PDB entry 7Z1X | X-ray diffraction, 1.86 A resolution | chains A and D of the 6 polymer chains in the assembly

[Chain A]
Molecule: Gasdermin-D
Organism: Homo sapiens
UniProt: P57764 (GSDMD_HUMAN); numbering as in UniProt; present here: 1-173, 185-246, 273-484
Sequence (447 residues; numbered 1 to 484; 37 numbers in that range are skipped by the numbering (no residue carries them; nothing is unmodelled there); the number before each row is that of its first residue):
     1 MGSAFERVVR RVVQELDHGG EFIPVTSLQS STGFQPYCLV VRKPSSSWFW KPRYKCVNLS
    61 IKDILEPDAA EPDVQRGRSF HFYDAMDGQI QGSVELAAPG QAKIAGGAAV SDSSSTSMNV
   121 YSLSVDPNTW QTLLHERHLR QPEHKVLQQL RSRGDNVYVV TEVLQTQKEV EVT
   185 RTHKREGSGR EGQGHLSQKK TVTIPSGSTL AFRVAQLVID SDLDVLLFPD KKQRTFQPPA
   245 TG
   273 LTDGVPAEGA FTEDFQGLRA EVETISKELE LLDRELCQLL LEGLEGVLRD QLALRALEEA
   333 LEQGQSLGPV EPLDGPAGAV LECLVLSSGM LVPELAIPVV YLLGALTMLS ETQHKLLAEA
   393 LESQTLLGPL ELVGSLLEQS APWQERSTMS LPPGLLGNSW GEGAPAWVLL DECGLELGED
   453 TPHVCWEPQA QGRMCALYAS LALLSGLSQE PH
Unresolved in the structure: 1, 86-115, 185-204, 336-339, 429-431, 482-484
Disulfides: Cys38-Cys56
UniProt features mapped onto this chain:
  - region: Val277 to Thr296 (Linker helix loop)
  - site (Cleavage): Asp87, Gly88, Asp275, Gly276, Leu290, Arg291
  - modified residue: Tyr37 (Phosphotyrosine), Cys56 (S-(2-succinyl)cysteine), Tyr158 (Phosphotyrosine), Cys309 (S-(2-succinyl)cysteine), Cys467 (S-(2-succinyl)cysteine)
  - glycosylation: Ser338 (O-linked (GlcNAc) serine)
  - natural variant: Val41 (V41A: Found in a patient with autism; uncertain significance)
  - mutagenesis: Arg7 to Arg11 (Impaired pore-formation), Glu15 (E15K: No spontaneous pyroptosis-inducing activity; when associated with D-192), Leu16 to Phe22 (Abolished ubiquitination by S.flexneri IpaH7.8), Arg42 to Arg53 (Abolished ability to form a pore), Trp48 to Trp50 (Abolished ability to form a pore), Asp63 to Asp73 (In AP1; promotes ability to release of interleukin-1 (IL1B and IL18) precursors), Asp87 to Glu95 (In AP2; promotes ability to release of interleukin-1 (IL1B and IL18) precursors), Ile104 (I104N: Decreased effectiveness in pore formation and pyroptosis induction. No effect on cleavage by CASP1), Lys204 (K204E: Reduced ability to form a pore), Asp234 (D234K: Does not affect ability to induce pyroptosis), Lys235 (K235D: Does not affect ability to induce pyroptosis), Lys236 (K236D: Does not affect ability to induce pyroptosis), 18 further mutagenesis entries in UniProt

[Chain D]
Molecule: Gasdermin-D
Organism: Homo sapiens
UniProt: P57764 (GSDMD_HUMAN); numbering as in UniProt; present here: 1-172, 184-246, 273-484
Sequence (447 residues; each row starts with the number of its first residue; note: 37 numbers in that range are skipped by the numbering (no residue carries them; nothing is unmodelled there)):
     1 MGSAFERVVR RVVQELDHGG EFIPVTSLQS STGFQPYCLV VRKPSSSWFW KPRYKCVNLS
    61 IKDILEPDAA EPDVQRGRSF HFYDAMDGQI QGSVELAAPG QAKIAGGAAV SDSSSTSMNV
   121 YSLSVDPNTW QTLLHERHLR QPEHKVLQQL RSRGDNVYVV TEVLQTQKEV EV
   184 TRTHKREGSG REGQGHLSQK KTVTIPSGST LAFRVAQLVI DSDLDVLLFP DKKQRTFQPP
   244 ATG
   273 LTDGVPAEGA FTEDFQGLRA EVETISKELE LLDRELCQLL LEGLEGVLRD QLALRALEEA
   333 LEQGQSLGPV EPLDGPAGAV LECLVLSSGM LVPELAIPVV YLLGALTMLS ETQHKLLAEA
   393 LESQTLLGPL ELVGSLLEQS APWQERSTMS LPPGLLGNSW GEGAPAWVLL DECGLELGED
   453 TPHVCWEPQA QGRMCALYAS LALLSGLSQE PH
Unresolved in the structure: 87-112, 184-204, 337-339, 429-430, 481-484
Disulfides: Cys38-Cys56
UniProt features mapped onto this chain:
  - region: Val277 to Thr296 (Linker helix loop)
  - site (Cleavage): Asp87, Gly88, Asp275, Gly276, Leu290, Arg291
  - modified residue: Tyr37 (Phosphotyrosine), Cys56 (S-(2-succinyl)cysteine), Tyr158 (Phosphotyrosine), Cys309 (S-(2-succinyl)cysteine), Cys467 (S-(2-succinyl)cysteine)
  - glycosylation: Ser338 (O-linked (GlcNAc) serine)
  - natural variant: Val41 (V41A: Found in a patient with autism; uncertain significance)
  - mutagenesis: Arg7 to Arg11 (Impaired pore-formation), Glu15 (E15K: No spontaneous pyroptosis-inducing activity; when associated with D-192), Leu16 to Phe22 (Abolished ubiquitination by S.flexneri IpaH7.8), Arg42 to Arg53 (Abolished ability to form a pore), Trp48 to Trp50 (Abolished ability to form a pore), Asp63 to Asp73 (In AP1; promotes ability to release of interleukin-1 (IL1B and IL18) precursors), Asp87 to Glu95 (In AP2; promotes ability to release of interleukin-1 (IL1B and IL18) precursors), Ile104 (I104N: Decreased effectiveness in pore formation and pyroptosis induction. No effect on cleavage by CASP1), Lys204 (K204E: Reduced ability to form a pore), Asp234 (D234K: Does not affect ability to induce pyroptosis), Lys235 (K235D: Does not affect ability to induce pyroptosis), Lys236 (K236D: Does not affect ability to induce pyroptosis), 18 further mutagenesis entries in UniProt

[How chain A and chain D interact]
Residue-residue contacts (73; chain A residue first):
  Gly2(A) - Thr384(D)
  Gly2(A) - Glu444(D)
  Ser3(A) - Asp443(D)  hydrogen bond
  Ser3(A) - Glu444(D)  hydrogen bond (backbone-side chain)
  Glu6(A) - Glu444(D)
  Glu6(A) - Arg465(D)  salt bridge
  Arg7(A) - Glu448(D)  salt bridge
  Arg10(A) - Cys445(D)  hydrogen bond (side chain-backbone)
  Arg10(A) - Gly446(D)
  Arg10(A) - Gln461(D)
  Lys43(A) - Glu330(D)  salt bridge
  Lys43(A) - Glu334(D)
  Ser46(A) - Tyr373(D)
  Ser47(A) - Glu293(D)  hydrogen bond
  Ser47(A) - Tyr373(D)
  Trp48(A) - Glu293(D)
  Phe49(A) - Asp286(D)
  Phe49(A) - Gly289(D)
  Phe49(A) - Leu290(D)
  Phe49(A) - Glu293(D)
  Phe49(A) - Gln463(D)
  Phe49(A) - Gly464(D)
  Trp50(A) - Tyr373(D)
  Trp50(A) - Gly376(D)  hydrogen bond (side chain-backbone)
  Trp50(A) - Ala377(D)  hydrophobic
  Trp50(A) - Met380(D)
  Trp50(A) - Cys467(D)
  Trp50(A) - Ala468(D)
  Trp50(A) - Ala471(D)  hydrophobic
  Lys51(A) - Met380(D)
  Arg53(A) - Thr379(D)
  Ser152(A) - Gln335(D)
  Ser152(A) - Gly336(D)
  Arg153(A) - Glu334(D)  salt bridge
  Arg153(A) - Gln335(D)  hydrogen bond (side chain-backbone)
  Arg153(A) - Gly336(D)  hydrogen bond (side chain-backbone)
  Glu285(A) - Glu293(D)
  Asp286(A) - Phe49(D)
  Gly289(A) - Phe49(D)
  Leu290(A) - Phe49(D)
  Leu290(A) - Trp50(D)  hydrophobic
  Ala292(A) - Ala292(D)  hydrophobic
  Glu293(A) - Ser47(D)  hydrogen bond
  Glu293(A) - Trp48(D)  hydrogen bond (side chain-backbone)
  Glu293(A) - Phe49(D)
  Glu293(A) - Phe283(D)
  Glu293(A) - Glu285(D)
  Arg327(A) - Lys55(D)
  Glu330(A) - Lys43(D)  salt bridge
  Glu334(A) - Lys43(D)  salt bridge
  Glu334(A) - Arg153(D)
  Gln335(A) - Arg153(D)  hydrogen bond
  Tyr373(A) - Ser46(D)
  Tyr373(A) - Ser47(D)
  Tyr373(A) - Trp50(D)
  Gly376(A) - Trp50(D)
  Ala377(A) - Trp50(D)  hydrophobic
  Thr379(A) - Arg53(D)  hydrogen bond (backbone-side chain)
  Met380(A) - Trp50(D)
  Met380(A) - Lys51(D)
  Met380(A) - Arg53(D)  hydrogen bond (backbone-side chain)
  Trp415(A) - Phe49(D)  hydrophobic
  Asp443(A) - Arg7(D)  salt bridge
  Gly446(A) - Arg7(D)
  Gly446(A) - Arg10(D)
  Leu447(A) - Arg7(D)  hydrogen bond (backbone-side chain)
  Gln461(A) - Arg10(D)
  Gly464(A) - Phe49(D)
  Arg465(A) - Glu6(D)  salt bridge
  Arg465(A) - Arg53(D)
  Cys467(A) - Trp50(D)
  Ala468(A) - Trp50(D)
  Ala471(A) - Trp50(D)  hydrophobic
Other interface residues (no listed pair), chain A (45 interface residues in all): Thr26, Thr296, Val372, Leu381, Cys445
Other interface residues (no listed pair), chain D (50 interface residues in all): Pro24, Gln288, Glu331, Ser382, Trp415, Leu447, Glu459, Ala462

[In short]
45 residues of chain A and 50 residues of chain D are in contact, with 13 hydrogen bonds and 8 salt bridges.
Among the polar pairs are Glu6(A)-Arg465(D), Arg7(A)-Glu448(D) and Lys43(A)-Glu330(D). UniProt lists 76
mutagenesis sites on chain A; 76 mutagenesis sites on chain D.
Both chains are Gasdermin-D (Homo sapiens). Entry 7Z1X (Crystal structure of human Gasdermin D complexed with
nanobodies VHH-2 and VHH-6) was determined by X-ray diffraction.
